6CQR - chains A and B of the 5 polymer chains in the assembly; structure by X-ray diffraction, 3.04 A resolution.

Chain A:
Molecule: HLA class II histocompatibility antigen, DR alpha chain
Organism: Homo sapiens
Reference sequence: P01903 (DRA_HUMAN); residues 1-182 here correspond to UniProt positions 26-207 (UniProt number = residue number + 25)
Sequence (182 residues; numbered 1 to 182; the number before each row is that of its first residue):
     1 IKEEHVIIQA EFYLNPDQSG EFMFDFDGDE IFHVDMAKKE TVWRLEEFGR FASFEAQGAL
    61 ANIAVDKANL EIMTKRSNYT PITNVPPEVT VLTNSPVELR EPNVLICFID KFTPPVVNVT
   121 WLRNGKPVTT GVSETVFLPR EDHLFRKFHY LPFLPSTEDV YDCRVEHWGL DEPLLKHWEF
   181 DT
Disordered / not traced: 1-2, 182
Construct notes: conflict Thr182 (Ala207 in P01903)
Curated features (UniProtKB/Swiss-Prot):
  - region: Glu179 to Asp181 (Connecting peptide)
  - site: Gln9 (Self- and pathogen-derived peptide antigen), Gly49 (Self-peptide antigen), Phe51 (Self- and pathogen-derived peptide antigen), Ala52 (Self-peptide antigen), Ser53 (Self- and pathogen-derived peptide antigen), Glu55 (Pathogen-derived peptide antigen), Asn62 (Self- and pathogen-derived peptide antigen), Asn69 (Pathogen-derived peptide antigen), Arg76 (Self- and pathogen-derived peptide antigen)
  - glycosylation (N-linked (GlcNAc...) asparagine): Asn78, Asn118
Disulfides: Cys107-Cys163
Glycans and other covalent adducts: N-acetylglucosamine (NAG) linked to Asn118

Chain B:
Molecule: HLA class II histocompatibility antigen, DRB1-1 beta chain
Organism: Homo sapiens
Reference sequence: P04229 (2B11_HUMAN); residues 1-190 here correspond to UniProt positions 30-219 (UniProt number = residue number + 29)
Sequence (190 residues; row label = number of the first residue in the row):
     1 GDTRPRFLWQ LKFECHFFNG TERVRLLERC IYNQEESVRF DSDVGEYRAV TELGRPDAEY
    61 WNSQKDLLEQ RRAAVDTYCR HNYGVGESFT VQRRVEPKVT VYPSKTQPLQ HHNLLVCSVS
   121 GFYPGSIEVR WFRNGQEEKA GVVSTGLIQN GDWTFQTLVM LETVPRSGEV YTCQVEHPSV
   181 TSPLTVEWRA
Disulfides: Cys117-Cys173
Reported in the primary citation:
  - conformationally variable residues (helix shift): Ser63 to Ala73

Interface between chain A and chain B:
Contacting residue pairs (118; chain A residue first):
  Glu3(A) - Phe17(B)
  Glu3(A) - Asn19(B)  hydrogen bond (backbone-backbone)
  Glu4(A) - Phe17(B)
  Glu4(A) - Phe18(B)
  His5(A) - Cys15(B)
  His5(A) - His16(B)
  His5(A) - Phe17(B)  hydrogen bond (backbone-backbone)
  His5(A) - Val91(B)
  Val6(A) - Cys15(B)
  Val6(A) - His16(B)
  Ile7(A) - Phe13(B)
  Ile7(A) - Glu14(B)
  Ile7(A) - Cys15(B)  hydrogen bond (backbone-backbone)
  Ile7(A) - Phe17(B)  hydrophobic
  Ile8(A) - Phe13(B)
  Ile8(A) - Glu14(B)
  Gln9(A) - Leu11(B)
  Gln9(A) - Lys12(B)
  Gln9(A) - Phe13(B)  hydrogen bond (backbone-backbone)
  Gln9(A) - Tyr78(B)  hydrogen bond
  Ala10(A) - Leu11(B)
  Glu11(A) - Gln10(B)
  Glu11(A) - Leu11(B)  hydrogen bond (backbone-backbone)
  Glu11(A) - Phe13(B)
  Phe12(A) - Trp9(B)
  Phe12(A) - Gln10(B)
  Tyr13(A) - Leu8(B)
  Tyr13(A) - Trp9(B)  hydrogen bond (backbone-backbone)
  Leu14(A) - Arg6(B)
  Leu14(A) - Phe7(B)
  Leu14(A) - Leu8(B)  hydrophobic
  Asn15(A) - Arg6(B)
  Asn15(A) - Phe7(B)  hydrogen bond (backbone-backbone)
  Pro16(A) - Arg4(B)
  Pro16(A) - Pro5(B)
  Pro16(A) - Arg6(B)
  Asp17(A) - Arg6(B)  salt bridge
  Phe24(A) - Asn82(B)
  Phe26(A) - Thr90(B)
  Phe26(A) - Val91(B)  hydrophobic
  Phe26(A) - Tyr123(B)
  Phe26(A) - Trp153(B)  hydrophobic
  Asp27(A) - Gln149(B)  hydrogen bond (backbone-side chain)
  Gly28(A) - Gln149(B)
  Asp29(A) - Tyr123(B)
  Asp29(A) - Gln149(B)  hydrogen bond
  Asp29(A) - Gly151(B)
  Asp29(A) - Trp153(B)  hydrogen bond (side chain-backbone)
  Glu30(A) - Trp153(B)  hydrogen bond (backbone-side chain)
  Ile31(A) - Trp153(B)  hydrophobic
  Arg44(A) - Gly151(B)  hydrogen bond (side chain-backbone)
  Arg44(A) - Asp152(B)
  Arg44(A) - Trp153(B)
  Leu45(A) - Arg93(B)
  Leu45(A) - Trp153(B)
  Phe48(A) - Phe89(B)  hydrophobic
  Phe48(A) - Trp153(B)
  Phe51(A) - Phe89(B)  hydrophobic
  Ala52(A) - Val85(B)  hydrophobic
  Ala52(A) - Phe89(B)  hydrophobic
  Asp66(A) - Trp9(B)
  Asp66(A) - Leu11(B)
  Asn69(A) - Trp9(B)
  Leu70(A) - Phe7(B)
  Leu70(A) - Leu8(B)
  Leu70(A) - Trp9(B)
  Met73(A) - Trp9(B)  hydrophobic
  Met73(A) - Tyr32(B)  hydrophobic
  Met73(A) - Ser37(B)
  Met73(A) - Leu53(B)  hydrophobic
  Met73(A) - Asp57(B)
  Thr74(A) - Phe7(B)
  Thr74(A) - Tyr32(B)
  Arg76(A) - Leu53(B)  hydrogen bond (side chain-backbone)
  Arg76(A) - Pro56(B)
  Arg76(A) - Asp57(B)  salt bridge
  Ser77(A) - Tyr32(B)  hydrogen bond
  Ser77(A) - Leu53(B)
  Tyr79(A) - Phe7(B)
  Thr80(A) - Phe7(B)
  Thr80(A) - Tyr32(B)  hydrogen bond (backbone-side chain)
  Thr80(A) - Asn33(B)  hydrogen bond (backbone-side chain)
  Pro81(A) - Pro5(B)  hydrophobic
  Pro81(A) - Arg6(B)
  Pro81(A) - Phe7(B)  hydrophobic
  Pro81(A) - Asn33(B)
  Ile82(A) - Arg6(B)  hydrogen bond (backbone-backbone)
  Ile82(A) - Leu8(B)  hydrophobic
  Ile82(A) - Asn33(B)
  Val85(A) - Gln34(B)
  Leu92(A) - Ile148(B)  hydrophobic
  Leu92(A) - Gln156(B)
  Thr93(A) - Gln156(B)  hydrogen bond (backbone-side chain)
  Asn94(A) - Gln156(B)  hydrogen bond (backbone-side chain)
  Pro96(A) - Ser118(B)
  Thr113(A) - Leu8(B)
  Thr113(A) - Gln34(B)
  Pro115(A) - Leu8(B)
  Pro139(A) - Lys12(B)
  Arg140(A) - Lys12(B)  hydrogen bond (backbone-side chain)
  Asp142(A) - Gln34(B)  hydrogen bond (backbone-side chain)
  His143(A) - Gln10(B)  hydrogen bond (backbone-side chain)
  His143(A) - Lys12(B)  hydrogen bond
  His143(A) - Arg29(B)
  His143(A) - Ile31(B)
  His143(A) - Gln34(B)
  Leu144(A) - Gln34(B)
  Phe145(A) - Leu8(B)  hydrophobic
  Phe145(A) - Gln10(B)
  Arg146(A) - Gln149(B)
  Phe148(A) - Gln149(B)
  Phe148(A) - Asn150(B)
  Phe148(A) - Gly151(B)
  Tyr150(A) - Asn150(B)  hydrogen bond (side chain-backbone)
  Tyr150(A) - Gly151(B)
  Tyr150(A) - Asp152(B)
  Trp168(A) - Asp2(B)
  Trp168(A) - Arg6(B)
Also at the interface, not in a pair above, chain A (59 interface residues in all): Asn62, Ser95, Ile106, Thr135
Also at the interface, not in a pair above, chain B (48 interface residues in all): Gly20, Glu36, Tyr83, Tyr102, Ser120, Phe155

Overview:
Chain A and chain B form an interface of 59 and 48 residues respectively, with 25 hydrogen bonds and 2 salt
bridges. Among the polar pairs are Asp17(A)-Arg6(B), Arg76(A)-Asp57(B) and Gln9(A)-Tyr78(B).
N-acetylglucosamine is covalently linked to Asn118(A). The paper reports conformational variability at
Ser63(B).
Chain A is HLA class II histocompatibility antigen, DR alpha chain and chain B is HLA class II
histocompatibility antigen, DRB1-1 beta chain, both from Homo sapiens; the structure, Crystal structure of F24
TCR -DR1-RQ13 peptide complex, was determined by X-ray diffraction, deposited together with 6CPH, 6CPL, 6CPN,
6CPO, 6CQJ, 6CQL, 6CQN and 6CQQ.
